4N8V - chains G and A of the 4 polymer chains in the assembly; structure by X-ray diffraction, 2.50 A resolution.

== Chain G ==
Molecule: Killer cell immunoglobulin-like receptor 2DS2
Organism: Homo sapiens
Reference sequence: P43631 (KI2S2_HUMAN); residues 1-200 here correspond to UniProt positions 22-221 (UniProt number = residue number + 21)
Chain sequence (201 residues; each row starts with the number of its first residue; numbering starts at 0):
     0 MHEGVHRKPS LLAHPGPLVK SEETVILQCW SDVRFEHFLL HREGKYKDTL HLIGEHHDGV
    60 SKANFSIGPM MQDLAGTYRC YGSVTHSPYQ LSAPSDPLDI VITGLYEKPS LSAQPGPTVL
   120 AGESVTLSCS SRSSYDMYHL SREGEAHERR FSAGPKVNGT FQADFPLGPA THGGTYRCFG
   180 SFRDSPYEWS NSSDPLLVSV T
Unresolved in the structure: 0-6, 56-59
Sequence notes: expression tag (0)
Disulfides: Cys-28/Cys-79, Cys-128/Cys-177
UniProt features mapped onto this chain:
  - glycosylation (N-linked (GlcNAc...) asparagine): Asn-63, Asn-157, Asn-190

== Chain A ==
Molecule: HLA class I histocompatibility antigen, A-11 alpha chain
Organism: Homo sapiens
Reference sequence: P13746 (1A11_HUMAN); residues 1-274 here correspond to UniProt positions 25-298 (UniProt number = residue number + 24)
Chain sequence (274 residues; each row starts with the number of its first residue):
     1 GSHSMRYFYT SVSRPGRGEP RFIAVGYVDD TQFVRFDSDA ASQRMEPRAP WIEQEGPEYW
    61 DQETRNVKAQ SQTDRVDLGT LRGYYNQSED GSHTIQIMYG CDVGPDGRFL RGYRQDAYDG
   121 KDYIALNEDL RSWTAADMAA QITKRKWEAA HAAEQQRAYL EGRCVEWLRR YLENGKETLQ
   181 RTDPPKTHMT HHPISDHEAT LRCWALGFYP AEITLTWQRD GEDQTQDTEL VETRPAGDGT
   241 FQKWAAVVVP SGEEQRYTCH VQHEGLPKPL TLRW
Disulfides: Cys-101/Cys-164, Cys-203/Cys-259

== How chain G and chain A interact ==
Pairs across the interface (21; chain G residue first):
  Tyr-45(G) with Gly-79(A); Thr-80(A), hydrogen bond (side chain-backbone)
  Met-70(G) with Gln-72(A); Arg-75(A); Val-76(A), hydrophobic
  Gln-71(G) with Val-76(A)
  Asp-72(G) with Arg-75(A), salt bridge
  Leu-104(G) with Ala-150(A)
  Tyr-105(G) with Lys-146(A); Ala-149(A)
  Glu-106(G) with Ala-149(A), hydrogen bond (backbone-backbone); His-151(A), salt bridge
  Ser-132(G) with Ala-149(A)
  Ser-133(G) with Arg-145(A), hydrogen bond
  Tyr-134(G) with Ala-149(A)
  Asp-135(G) with Arg-145(A), salt bridge
  Phe-181(G) with Arg-145(A); Lys-146(A); Ala-149(A), hydrophobic
  Asp-183(G) with Ile-142(A)
  Ser-184(G) with Lys-146(A), hydrogen bond
Interface residues without a listed pair, chain G (16 interface residues in all): Lys-44, Glu-187
Interface residues without a listed pair, chain A (13 interface residues in all): Arg-82, Tyr-84

== Overview ==
The interface between chain G and chain A involves 16 residues on one side and 13 on the other; the contacts
include 4 hydrogen bonds and 3 salt bridges. Polar pairs include Asp-72(G)/Arg-75(A), Glu-106(G)/His-151(A)
and Asp-135(G)/Arg-145(A).
Here chain G is Killer cell immunoglobulin-like receptor 2DS2 and chain A is HLA class I histocompatibility
antigen, A-11 alpha chain, both from Homo sapiens. Entry 4N8V (Crystal structure of killer cell
immunoglobulin-like receptor KIR2DS2 in complex with HLA-A) was determined by X-ray diffraction.
